7GXE - chains A and D; structure by X-ray diffraction, 1.95 A resolution.

Chain A:
Molecule: B-cell lymphoma 6 protein
Source organism: Homo sapiens
Reference sequence: P41182 (BCL6_HUMAN); numbering as in UniProt (aligned over 5-129)
Chain sequence (128 residues; row label = number of the first residue in the row):
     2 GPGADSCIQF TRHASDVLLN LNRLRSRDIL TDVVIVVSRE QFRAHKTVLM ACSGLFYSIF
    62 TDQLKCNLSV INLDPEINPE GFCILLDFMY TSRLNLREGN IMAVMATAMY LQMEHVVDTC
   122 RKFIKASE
Unresolved in the structure: 2-6
Differences from the reference sequence: expression tag (2-4)
Residues lining bound ligands: A1ACB (5-{[5-chloro-2-(methylsulfanyl)pyrimidin-4-yl]amino}-1,3-dihydro-2H-indol-2-one): Asn21, Arg24, Leu25, Met51, Ala52, Cys53, Ser54, Gly55, Tyr58, Gln113, Met114, Glu115
Swiss-Prot annotation at these positions:
  - mutagenesis: Asn21 (N21K: Abolishes interaction with NCOR2 and HDAC2, no effect on interaction with CTBP1 and transcriptional autoinhibition; when associated with A-116 and 376-Q--Q-379), Ser59 (S59A: Abolished ubiquitination by the SCF(FBXL17) complex), His116 (H116A: Abolishes interaction with NCOR2 and HDAC2, no effect on interaction with CTBP1 and transcriptional autoinhibition; when associated with K-21 and 376-Q--Q-379)

Chain D:
Molecule: WVIP tetrapeptide
Chain sequence (6 residues; each row starts with the number of its first residue; numbering starts at 0):
     0 XWVIPA
Modified positions: ACE (acetyl group) at position 0

Chain A / chain D interface:
Pairs across the interface - 11 pairs, chain A then chain D:
  Cys8(A) - Pro4(D)
  Ile9(A) - Trp1(D)  hydrophobic
  Ile9(A) - Val2(D)
  Gln10(A) - ACE_0(D)
  Gln10(A) - Trp1(D)
  Gln10(A) - Val2(D)  hydrogen bond (backbone-backbone)
  Gln10(A) - Pro4(D)
  Phe11(A) - ACE_0(D)
  Phe11(A) - Trp1(D)
  Thr12(A) - ACE_0(D)  hydrogen bond (backbone-backbone)
  Thr12(A) - Val2(D)
Also at the interface, not in a pair above, chain D (5 interface residues in all): Ile3

Overview:
The chain A/chain D interface involves 5 residues from each chain; the contacts include 2 hydrogen bonds.
Main-chain hydrogen bonds include Gln10(A)-Val2(D) and Thr12(A)-ACE_0(D). Bound to chain A: compound A1ACB.
From UniProt: 3 mutagenesis sites on chain A.
Here chain A is B-cell lymphoma 6 protein (Homo sapiens) and chain D is WVIP tetrapeptide. Entry 7GXE (Crystal
Structure of B-cell lymphoma 6 protein BTB domain in complex with ligand 8 at 9.05 ...) was determined by
X-ray diffraction, deposited together with 7GUD, 7GUE, 7GUF, 7GUG, 7GUH, 7GUI and 126 further entries.
